7CRR - chains C and A of the 11 polymer chains in the assembly; structure by electron microscopy, 3.48 A resolution.

Chain C:
Protein: Histone H2A
Source organism: Xenopus laevis
UniProtKB: Q6AZJ8 (Q6AZJ8_XENLA); residues 1-129 here correspond to UniProt positions 2-130 (UniProt number = residue number + 1)
Sequence (129 residues; numbered 1 to 129; the number before each row is that of its first residue):
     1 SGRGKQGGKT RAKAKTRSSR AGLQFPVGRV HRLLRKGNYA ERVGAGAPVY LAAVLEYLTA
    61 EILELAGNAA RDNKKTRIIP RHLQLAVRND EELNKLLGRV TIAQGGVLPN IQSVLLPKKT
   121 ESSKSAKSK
Not modelled in the structure: 1-9, 119-129
What the authors report for this chain:
  - post-translational modification sites: Lys119

Chain A:
Molecule: 187-nt DNA strand
Sequence (187 nucleotides; numbered 1 to 187; the number before each row is that of its first residue):
     1 ATCGGGTGAT GCCCGATCCC CTGGAGAATC CCGGTGCCGA GGCCGCTCAA TTGGTCGTAG
    61 ACAGCTCTAG CACCGCTTAA ACGCACGTAC GCGCTGTCCC CCGCGTTTTA ACCGCCAAGG
   121 GGATTACTCC CTAGTCTCCA GGCACGTGTC AGATATATAC ATCCTGTTCC AGTGCCGGTG
   181 TCGCGAT
Not modelled in the structure: 1-10, 179-187

How chain C and chain A interact:
Pairs across the interface - 12 pairs, chain C then chain A:
  Arg29(C) - DC143(A)  salt bridge to the phosphate
  Arg42(C) - DT132(A)  hydrogen bond to the sugar
  Arg42(C) - DA133(A)  phosphate contact
  Val43(C) - DT132(A)  sugar contact
  Val43(C) - DA133(A)  hydrogen bond to the phosphate
  Gly44(C) - DT132(A)  phosphate contact
  Ala45(C) - DT132(A)  phosphate contact
  Lys75(C) - DG152(A)  phosphate contact
  Lys75(C) - DA153(A)  salt bridge to the phosphate
  Thr76(C) - DA151(A)  hydrogen bond to the phosphate
  Thr76(C) - DG152(A)  hydrogen bond to the phosphate
  Arg77(C) - DG152(A)  hydrogen bond to the phosphate
Interface residues without a listed pair, chain C (11 interface residues in all): Ala14, Arg35, Glu41
Interface residues without a listed pair, chain A (8 interface residues in all): DA140, DG142

Overview:
11 residues of chain C face 8 of chain A across their interface; the contacts include 5 hydrogen bonds and 2
salt bridges. Among the polar pairs are Arg42(C)-DT132(A), Val43(C)-DA133(A) and Thr76(C)-DA151(A). From the
paper: a modification site at Lys119(C).
Chain C is Histone H2A (Xenopus laevis) and chain A is a 187-nt DNA strand; the structure, Native NSD3 bound
to 187-bp nucleosome, was determined by electron microscopy (same publication as 7CRO, 7CRP and 7CRQ).
